1DGG - chains A and D of the 4 polymer chains in the assembly; structure by X-ray diffraction, 1.80 A resolution.

Chain A (and D):
Protein: Catalase
Source organism: Homo sapiens
Notes: EC 1.11.1.6; chain D of this document is another copy of the same molecule, construct and numbering; everything in this record applies to it too
UniProt: P04040 (CATA_HUMAN); residue numbers follow UniProt; this construct covers 5-501
Sequence (497 residues; numbered 5 to 501; the number before each row is that of its first residue):
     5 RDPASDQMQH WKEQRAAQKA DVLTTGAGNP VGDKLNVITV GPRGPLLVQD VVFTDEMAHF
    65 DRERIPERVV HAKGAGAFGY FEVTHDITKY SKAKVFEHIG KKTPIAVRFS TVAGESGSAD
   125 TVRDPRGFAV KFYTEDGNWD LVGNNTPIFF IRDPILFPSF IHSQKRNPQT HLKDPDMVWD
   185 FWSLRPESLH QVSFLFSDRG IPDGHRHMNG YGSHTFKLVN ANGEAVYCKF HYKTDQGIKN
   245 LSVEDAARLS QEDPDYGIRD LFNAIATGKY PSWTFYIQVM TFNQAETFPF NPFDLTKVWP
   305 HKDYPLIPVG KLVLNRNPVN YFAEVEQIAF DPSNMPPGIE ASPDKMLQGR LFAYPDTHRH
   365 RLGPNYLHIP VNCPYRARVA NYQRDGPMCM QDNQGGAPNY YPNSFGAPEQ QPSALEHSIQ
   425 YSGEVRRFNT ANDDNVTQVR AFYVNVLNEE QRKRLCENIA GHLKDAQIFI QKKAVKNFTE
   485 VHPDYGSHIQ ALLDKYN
Ion coordination: heme Fe: Y358 (together with cyanide ion)
Small-molecule neighbours:
  - cyanide ion / heme, molecule 1: M61, F64, D65
  - cyanide ion / heme, molecule 2: R72, V73, V74, H75, R112, S114, G131, F132, A133, V146, G147, N148, F153, P158, F161, Y215, G216, S217, H218, L299, I332, F334, M350, R354, A357, Y358, T361, H362, R365
  - NADPH (NDP; NADPH dihydro-nicotinamide-adenine-dinucleotide phosphate): P151, H194, F198, S201, D202, R203, N213, Y215, H235, K237, I242, Q282, V302, W303, P304, H305, Q442, A445, F446, V450, L451
UniProt features mapped onto this chain:
  - active site: H75, N148
  - binding site (NADP(+)): H194, S201, R203, N213, K237, W303, H305, K306
  - binding site (heme): Y358
  - modified residue: S9 (Phosphoserine), K221 (N6-succinyllysine), K233 (N6-acetyllysine), K306 (N6-acetyllysine), S417 (Phosphoserine), S422 (Phosphoserine), K480 (N6-acetyllysine), K499 (N6-acetyllysine)

Interface between chain A and chain D:
Residue-residue contacts (84):
  V44(A) - V44(D)  hydrophobic
  P49(A) - L51(D)  hydrophobic
  P49(A) - Q53(D)
  L50(A) - L51(D)
  L50(A) - V52(D)  hydrogen bond (backbone-backbone)
  L51(A) - P49(D)  hydrophobic
  L51(A) - L50(D)
  L51(A) - L51(D)  hydrophobic
  L51(A) - V52(D)
  V52(A) - L50(D)  hydrogen bond (backbone-backbone)
  V52(A) - L51(D)
  V52(A) - V52(D)
  Q53(A) - P49(D)
  R66(A) - R66(D)
  L160(A) - Y405(D)
  L160(A) - P406(D)
  S163(A) - Y404(D)
  S163(A) - Y405(D)  hydrogen bond (side chain-backbone)
  H166(A) - Y386(D)  hydrogen bond (side chain-backbone)
  H166(A) - N403(D)  hydrogen bond (side chain-backbone)
  P172(A) - A401(D)
  P172(A) - N403(D)
  M181(A) - N403(D)
  M181(A) - Y404(D)  hydrophobic
  D184(A) - Y404(D)  hydrogen bond
  D184(A) - N407(D)
  D184(A) - S408(D)  hydrogen bond (side chain-backbone)
  D184(A) - F409(D)
  F185(A) - Y405(D)
  L188(A) - P406(D)
  L188(A) - N407(D)
  L188(A) - S408(D)
  R189(A) - P406(D)
  F356(A) - F356(D)  hydrophobic
  H364(A) - P391(D)
  Y386(A) - H166(D)
  P391(A) - H364(D)
  A401(A) - P172(D)
  N403(A) - H166(D)  hydrogen bond (backbone-side chain)
  N403(A) - P172(D)
  N403(A) - M181(D)
  Y404(A) - S163(D)
  Y404(A) - D180(D)
  Y404(A) - M181(D)  hydrophobic
  Y404(A) - D184(D)  hydrogen bond
  Y405(A) - L160(D)
  Y405(A) - S163(D)  hydrogen bond (backbone-side chain)
  Y405(A) - F185(D)
  P406(A) - L160(D)
  P406(A) - L188(D)
  P406(A) - R189(D)
  N407(A) - D184(D)
  N407(A) - L188(D)
  S408(A) - D184(D)  hydrogen bond
  S408(A) - L188(D)
  S408(A) - F473(D)
  F409(A) - D184(D)
  F409(A) - Q471(D)
  F409(A) - F473(D)  hydrophobic
  E420(A) - R431(D)  salt bridge
  S422(A) - E428(D)  hydrogen bond
  S422(A) - V429(D)
  S422(A) - R430(D)
  I423(A) - G427(D)
  I423(A) - E428(D)
  I423(A) - V429(D)  hydrogen bond (backbone-backbone)
  Q424(A) - G427(D)
  Y425(A) - S426(D)
  Y425(A) - G427(D)  hydrogen bond (backbone-backbone)
  Y425(A) - V429(D)  hydrophobic
  S426(A) - Q424(D)  hydrogen bond
  S426(A) - Y425(D)
  S426(A) - S426(D)
  G427(A) - Q424(D)  hydrogen bond (backbone-side chain)
  G427(A) - Y425(D)  hydrogen bond (backbone-backbone)
  E428(A) - S422(D)
  E428(A) - I423(D)
  E428(A) - Q424(D)
  V429(A) - I423(D)  hydrogen bond (backbone-backbone)
  V429(A) - Y425(D)  hydrophobic
  R430(A) - S422(D)
  R431(A) - E420(D)  salt bridge
  Q471(A) - F409(D)
  F473(A) - S408(D)
Interface residues without a listed pair, chain A (52 interface residues in all): S167, R170, Q173, D180, D360, P368, R388, G399, G400, L419, I474
Interface residues without a listed pair, chain D (51 interface residues in all): S167, R170, Q173, D360, P368, R388, G399, G400, I474

Overview:
The interface between chain A and chain D involves 52 residues on one side and 51 on the other; the contacts
include 18 hydrogen bonds and 2 salt bridges. Among the polar pairs are E420(A)-R431(D), S163(A)-Y405(D) and
H166(A)-Y386(D).
Both chains are Catalase (Homo sapiens). Entry 1DGG (Human erythrocyte catalse cyanide complex) was determined
by X-ray diffraction (same publication as 1DGH, 1DGB and 1DGF).
